Entry 5SGA (X-ray diffraction, 1.80 A resolution); this record covers chains E and P.

Chain E:
Protein: Proteinase A (sgpa)
Source organism: Streptomyces griseus
Reference sequence: P00776 (PRTA_STRGR); the construct lacks a stretch of the UniProt sequence and is renumbered around it, so the offset changes along the chain: 16-19 = UniProt 117-120; 29-34 = UniProt 121-126; 39-48 = UniProt 127-136; 49-59 = UniProt 141-151; 9 more segments
Chain sequence (181 residues; row label = number of the first residue in the row; note: 59 numbers in that range are skipped by the numbering (no residue carries them; nothing is unmodelled there); a row labelled like 48A-48D holds insertion residues (48A, then the next letters in order)):
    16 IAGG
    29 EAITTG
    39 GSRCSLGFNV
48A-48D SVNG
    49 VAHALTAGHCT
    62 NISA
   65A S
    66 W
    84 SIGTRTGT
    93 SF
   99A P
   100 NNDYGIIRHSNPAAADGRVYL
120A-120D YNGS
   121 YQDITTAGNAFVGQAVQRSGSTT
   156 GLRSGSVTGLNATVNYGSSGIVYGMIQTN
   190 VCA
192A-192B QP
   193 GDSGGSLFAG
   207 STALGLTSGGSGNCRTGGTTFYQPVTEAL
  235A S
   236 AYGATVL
Construct notes: conflict Gln-192A (Glu249 in P00776)
Disulfides: Cys-42/Cys-58, Cys-191/Cys-220

Chain P:
Protein: Tetrapeptide ace-pro-ala-pro-tyr
Chain sequence (5 residues; numbered 5 to 1; the number before each row is that of its first residue; the depositors numbered this strand downwards along its sequence, so these rows (ascending numbers) run in the REVERSE of the deposited 5'-to-3' order):
     1 YPAPX
Modified / non-standard residues: ACE (acetyl group) at position 5

Interface between chain E and chain P:
Pairs across the interface (23; chain E residue first):
  His-57(E) / Tyr-1(P)  hydrogen bond (side chain-backbone)
  His-57(E) / Pro-2(P)
  Val-169(E) / Pro-4(P)  hydrophobic
  Asn-170(E) / Pro-4(P)
  Tyr-171(E) / Pro-2(P)
  Tyr-171(E) / Ala-3(P)
  Tyr-171(E) / Pro-4(P)
  Ala-192(E) / Tyr-1(P)  hydrogen bond (backbone-side chain)
  Gln-192A(E) / Tyr-1(P)
  Pro-192B(E) / Tyr-1(P)
  Gly-193(E) / Tyr-1(P)  hydrogen bond (backbone-backbone)
  Asp-194(E) / Tyr-1(P)
  Ser-195(E) / Tyr-1(P)  hydrogen bond (side chain-backbone)
  Ser-214(E) / Tyr-1(P)  hydrogen bond (backbone-backbone)
  Ser-214(E) / Pro-2(P)
  Gly-215(E) / Tyr-1(P)
  Gly-215(E) / Ala-3(P)
  Gly-216(E) / Tyr-1(P)  hydrogen bond (backbone-side chain)
  Gly-216(E) / Ala-3(P)  hydrogen bond (backbone-backbone)
  Gly-216(E) / Pro-4(P)
  Ser-217(E) / Tyr-1(P)  hydrogen bond (backbone-side chain)
  Gly-218(E) / Tyr-1(P)  hydrogen bond (backbone-side chain)
  Thr-226(E) / Tyr-1(P)
Also at the interface, not in a pair above, chain E (18 interface residues in all): Ser-174, Phe-227
Also at the interface, not in a pair above, chain P (5 interface residues in all): ACE_5

In short:
18 residues of chain E and 5 residues of chain P are in contact, with 9 hydrogen bonds. Among the polar pairs
are His-57(E)/Tyr-1(P), Ala-192(E)/Tyr-1(P) and Ser-195(E)/Tyr-1(P).
Here chain E is Proteinase A (sgpa) (Streptomyces griseus) and chain P is Tetrapeptide ace-pro-ala-pro-tyr.
Entry 5SGA (Structures of product and inhibitor complexes of Streptomyces griseus protease a at 1.8 Angstroms
resolution. a ...) was determined by X-ray diffraction together with 3SGA and 4SGA from the same study.
